3BVH - chains B and C of the 5 polymer chains in the assembly; structure by X-ray diffraction, 2.60 A resolution.

[Chain B]
Protein: Fibrinogen beta chain
Organism: Homo sapiens
Reference sequence: P02675 (FIBB_HUMAN); residues 161-458 here correspond to UniProt positions 191-488 (UniProt number = residue number + 30)
Amino-acid sequence (298 residues; row label = number of the first residue in the row):
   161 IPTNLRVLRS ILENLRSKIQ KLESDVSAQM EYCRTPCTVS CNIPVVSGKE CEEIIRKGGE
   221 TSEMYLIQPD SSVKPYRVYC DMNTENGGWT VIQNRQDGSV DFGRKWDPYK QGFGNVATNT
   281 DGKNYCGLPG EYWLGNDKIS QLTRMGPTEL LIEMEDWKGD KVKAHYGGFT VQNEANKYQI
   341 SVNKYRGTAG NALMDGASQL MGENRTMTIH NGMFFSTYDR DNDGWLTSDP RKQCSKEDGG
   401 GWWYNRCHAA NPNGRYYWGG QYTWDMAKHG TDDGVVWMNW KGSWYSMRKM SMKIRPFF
Disulfides: Cys201-Cys286, Cys211-Cys240, Cys394-Cys407
Glycans and other covalent adducts: glycan linked to Asn364
Bound ions: Ca2+: Asp381, Asp383, Trp385
Curated features (UniProtKB/Swiss-Prot):
  - glycosylation: Asn364 (N-linked (GlcNAc...) asparagine)

[Chain C]
Protein: Fibrinogen gamma chain
Organism: Homo sapiens
Reference sequence: P02679 (FIBG_HUMAN); residues 102-394 here correspond to UniProt positions 128-420 (UniProt number = residue number + 26)
Amino-acid sequence (293 residues; each row starts with the number of its first residue):
   102 THDSSIRYLQ EIYNSNNQKI VNLKEKVAQL EAQCQEPCKD TVQIHDITGK DCQDIANKGA
   162 KQSGLYFIKP LKANQQFLVY CEIDGSGNGW TVFQKRLDGS VDFKKNWIQY KEGFGHLSPT
   222 GTTEFWLGNE KIHLISTQSA IPYALRVELE DWNGRTSTAD YAMFKVGPEA DKYRLTYAYF
   282 AGGDAGDAFD GFDFGDDPSD KFFTSHNGMQ FSTWDNDNDK FEGNCAEQDG SGWWMNKCHA
   342 GHLNGVYYQG GTYSKASTPN GYANGIIWAT WKTRWYSMKK TTMKIIPFNR LTI
Disulfides: Cys153-Cys182, Cys326-Cys339
Sequence notes: engineered mutation Ala364 (Asp390 in P02679)
Bound ions: Ca2+: Asp318, Asp320, Phe322, Gly324
Curated features (UniProtKB/Swiss-Prot):
  - binding site (Ca(2+)): Asp318, Asp320, Phe322, Gly324
  - glycosylation: Asn308 (N-linked (GlcNAc...) asparagine)

[How chain B and chain C interact]
Pairs across the interface - 76 pairs, chain B then chain C:
  Ile161(B) with His103(C)
  Leu165(B) with Ser106(C); Ile107(C), hydrophobic; Leu110(C), hydrophobic
  Leu168(B) with Leu110(C), hydrophobic
  Arg169(B) with Tyr109(C); Leu110(C)
  Leu172(B) with Leu110(C); Ile113(C), hydrophobic; Tyr114(C), hydrophobic; Asn117(C)
  Glu173(B) with Tyr109(C), hydrogen bond
  Arg176(B) with Tyr109(C); Ile113(C); Asn117(C); Lys120(C)
  Ile179(B) with Asn117(C); Lys120(C)
  Leu182(B) with Leu124(C), hydrophobic
  Glu183(B) with Leu124(C)
  Gln189(B) with Leu131(C)
  Met190(B) with Lys127(C); Gln130(C)
  Cys193(B) with Cys135(C), hydrogen bond
  Cys197(B) with Cys139(C), disulfide; Lys140(C), hydrogen bond (backbone-backbone)
  Thr198(B) with Cys139(C); Lys140(C)
  Val199(B) with Lys140(C), hydrogen bond (backbone-backbone); Asp141(C); Thr142(C), hydrogen bond (backbone-backbone)
  Ser200(B) with Asp141(C); Thr142(C), hydrogen bond; Val143(C)
  Cys201(B) with Asp141(C), hydrogen bond (backbone-side chain); Val143(C)
  Asn202(B) with Val143(C); His217(C); Leu218(C); Ser219(C); Pro220(C); Thr224(C)
  Ile203(B) with Ile145(C), hydrophobic; Leu179(C), hydrophobic; His217(C); Leu218(C), hydrogen bond (backbone-backbone)
  Pro204(B) with Gly216(C); His217(C)
  Val205(B) with Gly214(C); Phe215(C); Gly216(C), hydrogen bond (backbone-backbone); Phe226(C), hydrophobic; Trp227(C); Leu228(C); Lys232(C), hydrogen bond (backbone-side chain)
  Val206(B) with Gly214(C)
  Arg216(B) with Ile209(C)
  Lys217(B) with Ile209(C); Glu213(C), salt bridge
  Gly218(B) with Gln210(C), hydrogen bond (backbone-side chain)
  Glu220(B) with Gln210(C)
  Glu223(B) with His217(C), salt bridge
  Leu226(B) with Phe168(C), hydrophobic
  Gln228(B) with Gln176(C); Gln177(C)
  Ser231(B) with Gln176(C)
  Pro235(B) with Phe168(C), hydrophobic; Gln177(C)
  Arg237(B) with Val143(C)
  Asp261(B) with Gln136(C)
  Arg264(B) with Gln136(C), hydrogen bond (side chain-backbone)
  Gly274(B) with Pro138(C)
  Asn275(B) with Pro138(C); Cys139(C), hydrogen bond (side chain-backbone)
  Asn284(B) with Thr224(C)
  Tyr285(B) with His217(C)
Interface residues without a listed pair, chain B (44 interface residues in all): Leu175, Val186, Lys209, Val233, Lys234
Interface residues without a listed pair, chain C (45 interface residues in all): Ile121, Val128, Glu132, Gln134
Inter-chain disulfides: Cys197(B)-Cys139(C)

[Summary]
44 residues of chain B and 45 residues of chain C are in contact, with 1 disulfide bond, 13 hydrogen bonds and
2 salt bridges. Polar pairs include Lys217(B)-Glu213(C), Glu223(B)-His217(C) and Glu173(B)-Tyr109(C). UniProt
lists 4 Ca2+-binding residues on chain C.
Chain B is Fibrinogen beta chain and chain C is Fibrinogen gamma chain, both from Homo sapiens; the structure,
Crystal Structure of Recombinant gammaD364A Fibrinogen Fragment D with the Peptide Ligand
Gly-Pro-Arg-Pro-Amide, was determined by X-ray diffraction.
